7C2W - chains C and D of the 4 polymer chains in the assembly; structure by X-ray diffraction, 3.20 A resolution.

Chain C (and D):
Molecule: Interleukin-1 receptor-associated kinase 4
Organism: Homo sapiens
Notes: EC 2.7.11.1; chain D of this document is another copy of the same molecule, construct and numbering; everything in this record applies to it too
UniProt: Q9NWZ3 (IRAK4_HUMAN); residues 163-458 here = UniProt positions 163-458
Chain sequence (296 residues; row label = number of the first residue in the row):
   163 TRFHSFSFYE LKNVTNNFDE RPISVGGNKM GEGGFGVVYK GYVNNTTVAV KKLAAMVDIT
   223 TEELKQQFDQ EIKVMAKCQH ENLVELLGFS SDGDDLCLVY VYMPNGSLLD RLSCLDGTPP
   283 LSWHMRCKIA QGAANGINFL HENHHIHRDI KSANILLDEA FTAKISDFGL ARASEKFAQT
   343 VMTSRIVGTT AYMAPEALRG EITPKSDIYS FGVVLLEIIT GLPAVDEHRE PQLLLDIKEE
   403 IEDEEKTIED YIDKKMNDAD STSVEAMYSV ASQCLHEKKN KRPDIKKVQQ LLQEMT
Not modelled in the structure: 163
Modified / non-standard residues: Thr345 (O-phosphono-L-allothreonine; YTH); Ser346 (phosphoserine; SEP)
Swiss-Prot annotation at these positions:
  - active site: Asp311 (Proton acceptor)
  - binding site (ATP): Met192 to Val200, Lys213, Lys313 to Asn316, Asp329
  - modified residue: Thr342 (Phosphothreonine), Ser346 (Phosphoserine)
  - natural variant: Gly298 (G298D: In IMD67)
  - mutagenesis: Lys213 (K213A: Loss of kinase activity)
Ligand contacts: FJ9 (N-(2-morpholin-4-yl-1,3-benzoxazol-6-yl)-6-pyridin-4-yl-pyridine-2-carboxamide): Ile185, Met192, Phe197, Val200, Ala211, Lys213, Val246, Tyr262, Val263, Tyr264, Met265, Pro266, Asn267, Gly268, Arg273, Asp278, Thr280, Leu318, Ser328, Asp329
Reported in the primary citation:
  - binding site for FJ9: Lys213, Tyr262, Tyr264
  - catalytic residues: Lys213 (citing earlier work)
  - binding site for FJ9: Met265 (proposed by the authors, not directly observed)

Chain C / chain D interface:
Residue-residue contacts - 8 pairs, chain C then chain D:
  Gly188(C) with Tyr204(D)
  Tyr204(C) with Ile185(D); Ser186(D); Val187(D), hydrophobic; Gly188(D)
  Asn207(C) with Val187(D)
  Pro281(C) with Glu321(D)
  Glu321(C) with Pro281(D)
Interface residues without a listed pair, chain C (10 interface residues in all): Ile185, Ser186, Val187, Thr209, Ala322
Interface residues without a listed pair, chain D (9 interface residues in all): Asn207, Ala322

Overview:
The interface between chain C and chain D involves 10 residues on one side and 9 on the other. Ligands of
chain C: compound FJ9. The paper reports the catalytic residue Lys213(C); a binding site for FJ9 at Lys213(C),
Tyr262(C) and Tyr264(C) among others.
Both chains are Interleukin-1 receptor-associated kinase 4 (Homo sapiens). Entry 7C2W (Crystal Structure of
IRAK4 kinase in complex with a small molecule inhibitor) was determined by X-ray diffraction, deposited
together with 7C2V.
